PDB entry 1LSH | X-ray diffraction, 1.90 A resolution | chains A and B

# Chain A
Name: Lipovitellin (lv-1N, lv-1C)
Source organism: Ichthyomyzon unicuspis
Notes: fragment: LV1n, LV1c
UniProtKB: Q91062 (VIT_ICHUN); aligned to UniProt positions 17-1071 over residues 17-1072 (the alignment contains insertions or deletions, so no single offset holds)
Amino-acid sequence (1056 residues; each row starts with the number of its first residue; note: 1 number in that range is skipped by the numbering (no residue carries it; nothing is unmodelled there)):
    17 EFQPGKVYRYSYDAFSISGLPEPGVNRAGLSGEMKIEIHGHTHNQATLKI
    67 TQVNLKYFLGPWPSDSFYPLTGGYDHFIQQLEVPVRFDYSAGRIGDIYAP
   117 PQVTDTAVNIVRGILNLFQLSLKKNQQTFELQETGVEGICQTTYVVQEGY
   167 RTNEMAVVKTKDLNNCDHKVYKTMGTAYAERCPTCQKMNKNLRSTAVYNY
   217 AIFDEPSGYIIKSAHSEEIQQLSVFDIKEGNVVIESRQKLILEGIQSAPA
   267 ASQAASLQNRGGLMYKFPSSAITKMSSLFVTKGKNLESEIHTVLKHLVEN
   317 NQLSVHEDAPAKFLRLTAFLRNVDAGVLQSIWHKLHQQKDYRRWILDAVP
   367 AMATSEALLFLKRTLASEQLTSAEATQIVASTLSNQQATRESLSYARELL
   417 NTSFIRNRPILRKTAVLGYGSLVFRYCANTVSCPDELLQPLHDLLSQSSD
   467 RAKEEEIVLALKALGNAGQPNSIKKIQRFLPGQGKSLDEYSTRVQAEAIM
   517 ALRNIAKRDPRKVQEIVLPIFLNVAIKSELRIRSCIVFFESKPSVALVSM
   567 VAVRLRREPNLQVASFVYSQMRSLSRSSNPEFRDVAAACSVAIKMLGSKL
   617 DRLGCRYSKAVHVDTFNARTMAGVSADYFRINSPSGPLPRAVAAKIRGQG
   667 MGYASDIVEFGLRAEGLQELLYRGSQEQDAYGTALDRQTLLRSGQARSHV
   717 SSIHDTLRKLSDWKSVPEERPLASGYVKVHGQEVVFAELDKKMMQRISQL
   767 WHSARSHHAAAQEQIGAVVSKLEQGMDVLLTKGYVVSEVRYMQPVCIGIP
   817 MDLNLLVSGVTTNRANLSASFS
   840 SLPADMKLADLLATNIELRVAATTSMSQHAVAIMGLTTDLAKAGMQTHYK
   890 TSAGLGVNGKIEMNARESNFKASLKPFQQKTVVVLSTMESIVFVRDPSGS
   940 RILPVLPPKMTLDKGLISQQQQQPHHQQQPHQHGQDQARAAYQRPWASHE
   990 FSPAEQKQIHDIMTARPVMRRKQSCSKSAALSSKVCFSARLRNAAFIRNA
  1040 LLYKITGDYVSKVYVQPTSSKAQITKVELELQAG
Unresolved in the structure: 689-727, 760-777, 951-994
Cystine bridges: Cys-156/Cys-182, Cys-198/Cys-201, Cys-443/Cys-449
Modified positions: Glu-17 (pyroglutamic acid; PCA)
Differences from the reference sequence: conflict Gly-88 (Ala in Q91062), Ala-396 (Tyr in Q91062), Asn-417 (His in Q91062), Lys-469 (Asp in Q91062), Gly-782 (Arg in Q91062), Ser-834 (His in Q91062), Ser-1013 (His in Q91062), Thr-1064 (Gln in Q91062)
Ligand contacts:
  - di-heneicosanoyl phosphatidyl choline (PLD), molecule 1: Tyr-187, Thr-189, Thr-192, Ala-193, Ala-195, Glu-196, Arg-197, Leu-208, Leu-238, Val-240, Val-248, Ala-444, Asn-445, Met-667, Tyr-669, Val-805, Tyr-807, Leu-819, Asn-820, Leu-821, Ala-869, Ala-871, Ile-872, Met-873, Met-884, Gln-885, Thr-886, Tyr-888, Leu-1041, Ile-1044
  - di-heneicosanoyl phosphatidyl choline (PLD), molecule 2: Gly-191, Tyr-194, Thr-392, Ala-396, Ser-397, Ser-400, Asn-401, Ser-437, Arg-441, Val-745, His-746, Gln-748, Glu-749, Val-750, Val-751, Lys-798, Tyr-800, Val-801, Val-802, Glu-804, Met-865, Gln-867
  - di-heneicosanoyl phosphatidyl choline (PLD), molecule 3: Val-240, Phe-241, Thr-631, Thr-636, Ala-638, Gly-639, Val-640, Gly-664, Gln-665, Gly-666, Tyr-669, Ala-670, Ser-671, Tyr-888, Leu-1040, Ile-1044
  - di-heneicosanoyl phosphatidyl choline (PLD), molecule 4: Gln-393, Val-794, Leu-796, Asn-829, Arg-830, Ala-831, Ala-861, Thr-862, Thr-863, Leu-894, Val-896
  - di-heneicosanoyl phosphatidyl choline (PLD), molecule 5: Gly-620, Cys-621, Lys-625, Val-627, Val-629, Ala-642, Asp-643, Tyr-644, Arg-646, Ala-660, Lys-661, Ile-662, Val-674, Phe-676
  - di-heneicosanoyl phosphatidyl choline (PLD), molecule 6: Ser-671, Asp-672, Ile-673, Val-674, Val-743, Val-745, His-746, Val-750, Val-802, Ser-803, Leu-821, Val-823
  - unknown branched fragment of phospholipid (UPL), molecule 1: Tyr-28, Ala-30, Leu-46, Ser-47, Gly-48, Met-50, Leu-71, Lys-72, Leu-86, Tyr-90, Phe-93, Thr-120, Thr-122, Ile-126, Ile-813, Ile-815, Thr-877, Asp-878, Leu-879, Ala-880
  - unknown branched fragment of phospholipid (UPL), molecule 2: Arg-592, Ser-594, Val-629, Asp-630, Thr-631, Val-640, Ala-642, Ile-662
  - unknown branched fragment of phospholipid (UPL), molecule 3: Val-640, Ile-662, Ile-673
  - unknown branched fragment of phospholipid (UPL), molecule 4: Pro-653, Leu-654, Leu-687, Tyr-688
  - unknown branched fragment of phospholipid (UPL), molecule 5: Pro-655, Arg-656, Ala-657, Val-658, Leu-678, Arg-679, Ala-680
  - unknown branched fragment of phospholipid (UPL), molecule 6: Ala-659, Ala-660, Phe-676, Gly-677, Leu-678, Gly-741, Tyr-742, Val-743, Val-751, Phe-752, Ala-753
  - unknown branched fragment of phospholipid (UPL), molecule 7: Leu-678, Ser-740, Gly-741, Ala-753, Glu-754
  - unknown branched fragment of phospholipid (UPL), molecule 8: Val-784, Leu-788, Met-792, Leu-857, Ile-900, Met-902
  - unknown branched fragment of phospholipid (UPL), molecule 9: Leu-788, Leu-850, Ile-855, Leu-857, Met-902
  - unknown branched fragment of phospholipid (UPL), molecule 10: Met-792, Val-794, Ala-831, Leu-833, Val-896, Ile-900, Ala-911, Leu-913
  - unknown branched fragment of phospholipid (UPL), molecule 11: Thr-827, Asn-829, Thr-863
  - unknown branched fragment of phospholipid (UPL), molecule 12: Asn-829, Thr-863, Ser-864, Met-865, Ala-892, Gly-893, Leu-894, Val-923
  - unknown branched fragment of phospholipid (UPL), molecule 13: Gln-867, Tyr-888, Thr-890, Ser-925
  - unknown branched fragment of phospholipid (UPL), molecule 14: Tyr-888, Met-927, Arg-1009, Leu-1030, Asn-1032, Lys-1043, Ile-1044, Tyr-1048
  - unknown branched fragment of phospholipid (UPL), molecule 15: Leu-894, Phe-916, Val-922, Val-1024, Val-1052, Val-1054
  - unknown branched fragment of phospholipid (UPL), molecule 16: Cys-1014, Ser-1015, Lys-1016
  - unknown branched fragment of phospholipid (UPL), molecule 17: Ser-1015, Lys-1016, Val-1024
  - unknown branched fragment of phospholipid (UPL), molecule 18: Val-1024, Cys-1025, Phe-1026, Val-1052

# Chain B
Name: Lipovitellin (lv-2)
Source organism: Ichthyomyzon unicuspis
Notes: fragment: lv2
UniProtKB: Q91062 (VIT_ICHUN); residues 1306-1624 here = UniProt positions 1306-1624
Amino-acid sequence (319 residues; row label = number of the first residue in the row):
  1306 KYVPQRKPQTSRRHTPASSSSSSSSSSSSSSSSSSSDSDMTVSAESFEKH
  1356 SKPKVVIVLRAVRADGKQQGLQTTLYYGLTSNGLPKAKIVAVELSDLSVW
  1406 KLCAKFRLSAHMKAKAAIGWGKNCQQYRAMLEASTGNLQSHPAARVDIKW
  1456 GRLPSSLQRAKNALLENGAPVIASKLEMEIMPKANQKHQVSVILAAMTPR
  1506 RMNIIVKLPKVTYFQQGILLPFTFPSPRFWDRPEGSQSDSLPAQIASAFS
  1556 GIVQDPVASACELNEQSLTTFNGAFFNYDMPESCYHVLAQECSSRPPFIV
  1606 LIKLDSERRISLELQLDDK
Unresolved in the structure: 1306-1355, 1530-1624
Cystine bridges: Cys-1408/Cys-1429
Differences from the reference sequence: conflict Gly-1473 (Lys in Q91062), Ala-1489 (Lys in Q91062)
Ligand contacts:
  - di-heneicosanoyl phosphatidyl choline (PLD), molecule 1: Ala-1474, Ile-1477, Ala-1478, Leu-1481, Met-1483, Met-1507, Ile-1509, Val-1511, Tyr-1518, Gly-1522, Ile-1523, Leu-1524, Leu-1525, Phe-1527
  - di-heneicosanoyl phosphatidyl choline (PLD), molecule 2: Phe-1527, Thr-1528, Phe-1529
  - unknown branched fragment of phospholipid (UPL), molecule 1: Ile-1362, Leu-1364, Leu-1376, Thr-1378
  - unknown branched fragment of phospholipid (UPL), molecule 2: Leu-1376, Thr-1378, Ala-1396, Trp-1405, Leu-1407, Trp-1425
  - unknown branched fragment of phospholipid (UPL), molecule 3: Ala-1419, Leu-1436, Ala-1438, Val-1451
  - unknown branched fragment of phospholipid (UPL), molecule 4: Ile-1423, Trp-1425, Ala-1434, Ile-1453, Trp-1455, Leu-1458, Leu-1462, Lys-1466
  - unknown branched fragment of phospholipid (UPL), molecule 5: Met-1435, Leu-1436, Ile-1453
  - unknown branched fragment of phospholipid (UPL), molecule 6: Leu-1462, Ala-1465, Leu-1469
  - unknown branched fragment of phospholipid (UPL), molecule 7: Val-1495, Val-1497, Val-1511, Leu-1513
  - unknown branched fragment of phospholipid (UPL), molecule 8: Val-1497, Ile-1509, Val-1511

# How chain A and chain B interact
Pairs across the interface - 39 pairs, chain A then chain B:
  Ser-585(A) with Arg-1505(B)
  Arg-588(A) with Arg-1505(B); Leu-1524(B)
  Ser-589(A) with Pro-1526(B), hydrogen bond (side chain-backbone)
  Arg-592(A) with Leu-1524(B)
  Asp-617(A) with Pro-1504(B); Arg-1505(B), salt bridge; Thr-1528(B)
  Val-627(A) with Phe-1527(B), hydrophobic
  His-628(A) with Pro-1526(B)
  Ala-1018(A) with Gln-1374(B), hydrogen bond (backbone-side chain)
  Ala-1019(A) with Ala-1366(B); Gln-1374(B), hydrogen bond (backbone-side chain)
  Leu-1020(A) with Leu-1364(B), hydrophobic; Gln-1374(B)
  Ser-1021(A) with Gln-1374(B), hydrogen bond
  Ser-1059(A) with Arg-1368(B), hydrogen bond
  Lys-1060(A) with Val-1367(B); Ala-1369(B)
  Ala-1061(A) with Val-1367(B)
  Gln-1062(A) with Val-1367(B), hydrogen bond (backbone-backbone)
  Ile-1063(A) with Arg-1365(B); Ala-1366(B); Val-1367(B), hydrogen bond (backbone-backbone)
  Thr-1064(A) with Arg-1365(B)
  Lys-1065(A) with Val-1363(B); Leu-1364(B); Arg-1365(B), hydrogen bond (backbone-backbone); Val-1367(B)
  Val-1066(A) with Val-1363(B); Leu-1364(B), hydrophobic
  Glu-1067(A) with Val-1361(B); Ile-1362(B); Val-1363(B), hydrogen bond (backbone-backbone)
  Leu-1068(A) with Val-1360(B), hydrophobic; Val-1361(B)
  Glu-1069(A) with Val-1360(B); Val-1361(B), hydrogen bond (backbone-backbone)
  Leu-1070(A) with Lys-1359(B)
Other interface residues (no listed pair), chain A (26 interface residues in all): Arg-618, Val-629, Gln-1071
Other interface residues (no listed pair), chain B (23 interface residues in all): Pro-1358, Gly-1375, Leu-1376, Glu-1398, Leu-1525

# In short
26 residues of chain A and 23 residues of chain B are in contact, with 10 hydrogen bonds and 1 salt bridge.
Polar pairs include Asp-617(A)/Arg-1505(B), Ser-589(A)/Pro-1526(B) and Ala-1018(A)/Gln-1374(B). One
di-heneicosanoyl phosphatidyl choline molecule is bound between chain A and chain B.
Chain A is Lipovitellin (lv-1N, lv-1C) and chain B is Lipovitellin (lv-2), both from Ichthyomyzon unicuspis;
the structure, Lipid-protein interactions in lipovitellin, was determined by X-ray diffraction.
